8WZG - chain A; structure by X-ray diffraction, 1.60 A resolution.

Chain A:
Protein: Lysozyme C
From: Gallus gallus
Notes: EC 3.2.1.17
UniProtKB: P00698 (LYSC_CHICK); residues 1-129 here correspond to UniProt positions 19-147 (UniProt number = residue number + 18)
Amino-acid sequence (129 residues; each row starts with the number of its first residue):
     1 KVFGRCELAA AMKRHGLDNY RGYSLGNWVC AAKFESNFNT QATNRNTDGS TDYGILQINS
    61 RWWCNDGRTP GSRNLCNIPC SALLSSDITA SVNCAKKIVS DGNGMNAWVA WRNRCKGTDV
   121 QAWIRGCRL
Disulfide bonds: Cys6-Cys127, Cys30-Cys115, Cys64-Cys80, Cys76-Cys94
Metal / ion sites: tris($L3-oxidanylidynemethyl)manganese Mn near His15 (its only coordinating residue here); Na+ site 1 near Glu35 (its only coordinating residue here); Na+ site 2 near Asp52 (its only coordinating residue here); Na+ site 3: Ser60, Cys64, Ser72, Arg73; Na+ site 4 near Asp101 (its only coordinating residue here)
Residues lining bound ligands: tris($L3-oxidanylidynemethyl)manganese (XTX): Ala11, Arg14, His15, Ser86, Asp87, Ile88
UniProt features mapped onto this chain:
  - active site: Glu35, Asp52
  - binding site (substrate): Asp101
Reported in the primary citation:
  - tris($L3-oxidanylidynemethyl)manganese coordination: His15

In short:
Bound to chain A: tris($L3-oxidanylidynemethyl)manganese. Ser60, Cys64, Ser72 and Arg73 coordinate Na+ site 3.
Curated annotation (UniProt) lists active-site residues Glu35 and Asp52 and substrate-binding residue Asp101.
From the paper: tris($L3-oxidanylidynemethyl)manganese coordination by His15.
Chain A is Lysozyme C (Gallus gallus); the structure, SFX structure of an Mn-carbonyl complex immobilized in
hen egg white lysozyme microcrystals, 10 ns after ..., was determined by X-ray diffraction, deposited together
with 8WZR, 8WZF, 8WZT and 8WZV.
